6TZJ - chain A; structure by X-ray diffraction, 1.80 A resolution.

== Chain A ==
Protein: Beta-lactamase
Organism: Acinetobacter baumannii
Notes: EC 3.5.2.6
Reference sequence: Q6DRA1 (Q6DRA1_ACIBA); residues 0-359 here correspond to UniProt positions 24-383 (UniProt number = residue number + 24)
Amino-acid sequence (361 residues; row label = number of the first residue in the row; numbers below 1 keep their minus sign (Met-1 is residue -1)):
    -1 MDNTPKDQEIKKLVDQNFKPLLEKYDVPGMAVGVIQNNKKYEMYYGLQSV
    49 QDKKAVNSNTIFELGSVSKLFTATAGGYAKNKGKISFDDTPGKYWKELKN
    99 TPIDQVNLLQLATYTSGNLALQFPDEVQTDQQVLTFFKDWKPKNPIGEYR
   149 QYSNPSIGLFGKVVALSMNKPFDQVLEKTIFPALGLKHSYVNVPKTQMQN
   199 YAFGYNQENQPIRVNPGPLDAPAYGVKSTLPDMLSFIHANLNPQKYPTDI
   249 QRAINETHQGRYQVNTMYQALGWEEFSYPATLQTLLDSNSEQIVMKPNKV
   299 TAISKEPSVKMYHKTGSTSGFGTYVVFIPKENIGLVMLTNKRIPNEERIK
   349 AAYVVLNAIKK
Disordered / not traced: -1 to 3, 359
Construct notes: expression tag (-1)
Covalently attached groups: compound PKV linked to Ser64
Reported in the primary citation:
  - binding site for the ligand PKV: Ser64, Gln120, Asn152, Ser315, Ser317, Arg340
  - catalytic residues: Ser64, Ser315

== Overview ==
From the paper: catalytic residues Ser64 and Ser315; a binding site for the ligand PKV at Ser64, Gln120 and
Asn152 among others.
Chain A is Beta-lactamase (Acinetobacter baumannii); the structure, ADC-7 in complex with boronic acid
transition state inhibitor ME_096, was determined by X-ray diffraction (same publication as 6TZF, 6TZG, 6TZH
and 6TZI).
